Entry 8CZD (electron microscopy, 4.60 A resolution (low resolution: residue-level contacts below are approximate; hydrogen-bond / salt-bridge calls are withheld)); this record covers chains C and F of the 20 polymer chains in the assembly.

# Chain C (and F)
Name: B-cell lymphoma/leukemia 10
Source organism: Homo sapiens
Notes: chain F of this document is another copy of the same molecule, construct and numbering; everything in this record applies to it too
UniProt: O95999 (BCL10_HUMAN); numbering as in UniProt (aligned over 10-115)
Chain sequence (106 residues; numbered 10 to 115; the number before each row is that of its first residue):
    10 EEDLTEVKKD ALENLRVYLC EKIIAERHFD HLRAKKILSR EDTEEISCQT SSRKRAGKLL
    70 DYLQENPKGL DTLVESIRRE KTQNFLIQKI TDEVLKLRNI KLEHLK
Construct notes: engineered mutation Gln58 (Arg in O95999)
Curated features (UniProtKB/Swiss-Prot):
  - cross-link (Glycyl lysine isopeptide (Lys-Gly)): Lys17 (interchain with G-Cter in ubiquitin), Lys31 (interchain with G-Cter in ubiquitin), Lys63 (interchain with G-Cter in ubiquitin)

# How chain C and chain F interact
Residue-residue contacts (17):
  Glu22(C) - Lys44(F)
  Arg25(C) - His40(F)
  Arg25(C) - Leu41(F)
  Arg25(C) - Lys44(F)
  Val26(C) - Arg87(F)
  Leu28(C) - Leu41(F)
  Cys29(C) - Leu41(F)
  Cys29(C) - Arg87(F)
  Ser60(C) - Arg36(F)
  Arg62(C) - His37(F)
  Arg62(C) - Leu41(F)
  Arg62(C) - Arg88(F)
  Lys63(C) - Arg36(F)
  Lys63(C) - Ser56(F)
  Asp70(C) - Arg49(F)
  Asp70(C) - Glu53(F)
  Gln73(C) - Lys44(F)
Other interface residues (no listed pair), chain F (12 interface residues in all): Arg42, Lys90

# Overview
10 residues of chain C and 12 residues of chain F are in contact.
Chain C and chain F are both B-cell lymphoma/leukemia 10 (Homo sapiens); the structure, Cryo-EM structure of
BCL10 R58Q filament, was determined by electron microscopy together with 8CZO from the same study.
